8KD3 - chains O and Y of the 16 polymer chains in the assembly; structure by electron microscopy, 2.90 A resolution.

Chain O:
Protein: Histone H3
Source organism: Xenopus laevis
UniProt: A0A310TTQ1 (A0A310TTQ1_XENLA); residues 1-135 here correspond to UniProt positions 2-136 (UniProt number = residue number + 1)
Sequence (135 residues; numbered 1 to 135; the number before each row is that of its first residue):
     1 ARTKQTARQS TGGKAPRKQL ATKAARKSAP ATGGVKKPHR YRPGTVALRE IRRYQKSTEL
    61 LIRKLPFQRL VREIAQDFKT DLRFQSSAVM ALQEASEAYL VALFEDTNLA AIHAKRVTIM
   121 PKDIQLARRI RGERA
Unresolved in the structure: 1-35, 135
Modified residues: Lys36 (N-trimethyllysine; M3L)
Differences from the reference sequence: engineered mutation Gln9 (Lys10 in A0A310TTQ1), Ala110 (Cys111 in A0A310TTQ1)

Chain Y:
Molecule: 187bp DNA
Sequence (187 nucleotides; row label = number of the first residue in the row; numbers below 1 keep their minus sign (DG-93 is residue -93)):
   -93 GGACCCTATA CGCGGCCGCC CTGGAGAATC CCGGTGCCGA GGCCGCTCAA TTGGTCGTAG
   -33 ACAGCTCTAG CACCGCTTAA ACGCACGTAC GCGCTGTCCC CCGCGTTTTA ACCGCCAAGG
    27 GGATTACTCC CTAGTCTCCA GGCACGTGTC AGATATATAC ATCCTGTTCT AGAGCGGCCG
    87 CCACCGC
Unresolved in the structure: -93 to -76, 89-93

Interface between chain O and chain Y:
Pairs across the interface (27):
  His39(O) with DC70(Y), sugar contact
  Arg40(O) with DC70(Y), phosphate contact; DT71(Y), phosphate contact
  Tyr41(O) with DC70(Y), sugar contact
  Arg42(O) with DA-5(Y), salt bridge to the phosphate; DC70(Y), salt bridge to the phosphate; DT71(Y), phosphate contact
  Thr45(O) with DC69(Y), hydrogen bond to the phosphate; DC70(Y), hydrogen bond to the phosphate
  Arg63(O) with DA-14(Y), phosphate contact; DA-13(Y), phosphate contact
  Arg72(O) with DC-23(Y), salt bridge to the phosphate
  Arg83(O) with DG-24(Y), sugar contact; DC-23(Y), phosphate contact
  Phe84(O) with DG-24(Y), sugar contact; DC-23(Y), hydrogen bond to the phosphate
  Gln85(O) with DG-24(Y), phosphate contact
  Ser86(O) with DG-24(Y), hydrogen bond to the phosphate
  Lys115(O) with DG-3(Y), phosphate contact
  Arg116(O) with DG-3(Y), phosphate contact; DC-2(Y), phosphate contact
  Val117(O) with DC-4(Y), sugar contact; DG-3(Y), hydrogen bond to the phosphate
  Thr118(O) with DC-4(Y), phosphate contact; DG-3(Y), hydrogen bond to the phosphate
  Met120(O) with DG-3(Y), phosphate contact; DC-2(Y), phosphate contact
Interface residues without a listed pair, chain O (18 interface residues in all): Pro43, Gln68
Interface residues without a listed pair, chain Y (12 interface residues in all): DC-8

Summary:
Chain O and chain Y form an interface of 18 and 12 residues respectively, with 6 hydrogen bonds and 3 salt
bridges. Polar pairs include Thr45(O)-DC69(Y), Thr45(O)-DC70(Y) and Phe84(O)-DC-23(Y).
Here chain O is Histone H3 (Xenopus laevis) and chain Y is 187bp DNA. Entry 8KD3 (Rpd3S in complex with
nucleosome with H3K36MLA modification, H3K9Q mutation and 187bp DNA) was determined by electron microscopy,
deposited together with 8KC7, 8KD2, 8KD4, 8KD5, 8KD6 and 8KD7.
